PDB entry 5IP7 | X-ray diffraction, 3.52 A resolution | chains A and B of the 13 polymer chains in the assembly

[Chain A]
Molecule: DNA-directed RNA polymerase II subunit RPB1
Source organism: Saccharomyces cerevisiae
Notes: EC 2.7.7.6
UniProt: P04050 (RPB1_YEAST); residue numbers follow UniProt; this construct covers 2-1733
Chain sequence (1732 residues; numbered 2 to 1733; the number before each row is that of its first residue):
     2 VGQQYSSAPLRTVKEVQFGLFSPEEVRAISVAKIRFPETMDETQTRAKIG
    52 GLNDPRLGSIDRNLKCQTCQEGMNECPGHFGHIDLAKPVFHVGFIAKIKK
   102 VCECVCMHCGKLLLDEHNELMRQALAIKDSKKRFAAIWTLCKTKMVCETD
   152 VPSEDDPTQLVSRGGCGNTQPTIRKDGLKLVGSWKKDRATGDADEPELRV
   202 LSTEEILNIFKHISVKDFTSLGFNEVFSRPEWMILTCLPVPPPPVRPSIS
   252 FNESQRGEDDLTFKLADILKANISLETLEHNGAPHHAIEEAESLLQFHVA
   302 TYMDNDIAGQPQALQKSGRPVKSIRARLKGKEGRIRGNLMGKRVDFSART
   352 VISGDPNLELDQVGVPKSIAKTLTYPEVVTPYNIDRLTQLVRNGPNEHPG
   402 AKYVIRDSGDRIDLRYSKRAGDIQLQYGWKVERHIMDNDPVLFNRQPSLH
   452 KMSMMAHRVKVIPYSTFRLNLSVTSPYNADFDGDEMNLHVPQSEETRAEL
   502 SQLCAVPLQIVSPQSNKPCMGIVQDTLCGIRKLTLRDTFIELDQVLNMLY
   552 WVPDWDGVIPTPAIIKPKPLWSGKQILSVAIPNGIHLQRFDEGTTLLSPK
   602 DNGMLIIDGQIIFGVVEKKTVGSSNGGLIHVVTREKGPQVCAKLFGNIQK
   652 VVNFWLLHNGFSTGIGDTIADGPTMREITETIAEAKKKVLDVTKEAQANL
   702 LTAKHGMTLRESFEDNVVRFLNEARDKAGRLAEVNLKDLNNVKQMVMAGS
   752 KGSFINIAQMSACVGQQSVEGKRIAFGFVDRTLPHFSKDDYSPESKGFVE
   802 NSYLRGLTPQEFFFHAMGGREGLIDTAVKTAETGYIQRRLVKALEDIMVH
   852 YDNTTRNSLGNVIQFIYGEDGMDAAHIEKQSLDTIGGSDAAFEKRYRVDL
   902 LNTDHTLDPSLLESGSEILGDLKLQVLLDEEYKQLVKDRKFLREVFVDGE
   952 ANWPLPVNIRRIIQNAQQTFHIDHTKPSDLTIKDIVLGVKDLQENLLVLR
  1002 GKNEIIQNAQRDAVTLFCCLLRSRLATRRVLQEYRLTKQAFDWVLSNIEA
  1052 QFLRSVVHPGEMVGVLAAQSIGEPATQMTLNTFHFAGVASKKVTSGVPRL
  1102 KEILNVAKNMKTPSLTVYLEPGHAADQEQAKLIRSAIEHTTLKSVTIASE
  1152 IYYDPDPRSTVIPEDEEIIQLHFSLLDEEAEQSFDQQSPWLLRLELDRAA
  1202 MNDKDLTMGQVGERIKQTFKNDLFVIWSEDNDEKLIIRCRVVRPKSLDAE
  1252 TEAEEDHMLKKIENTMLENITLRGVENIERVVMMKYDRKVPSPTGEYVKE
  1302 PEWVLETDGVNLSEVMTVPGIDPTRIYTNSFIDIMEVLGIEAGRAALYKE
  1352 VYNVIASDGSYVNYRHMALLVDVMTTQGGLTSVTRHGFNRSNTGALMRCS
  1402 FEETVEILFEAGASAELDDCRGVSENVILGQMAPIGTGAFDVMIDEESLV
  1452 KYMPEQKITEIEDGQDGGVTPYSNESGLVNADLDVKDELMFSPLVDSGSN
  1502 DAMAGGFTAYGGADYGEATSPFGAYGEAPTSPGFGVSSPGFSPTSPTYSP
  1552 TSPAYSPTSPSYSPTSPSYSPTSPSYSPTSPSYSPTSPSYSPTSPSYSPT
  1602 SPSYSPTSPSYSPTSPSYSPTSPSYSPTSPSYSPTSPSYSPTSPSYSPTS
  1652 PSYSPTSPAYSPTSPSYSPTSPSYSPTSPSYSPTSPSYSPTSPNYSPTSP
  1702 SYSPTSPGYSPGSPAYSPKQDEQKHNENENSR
Unresolved in the structure: 2, 187-194, 1087-1090, 1177-1186, 1245-1253, 1455-1733
Metal / ion sites: Zn2+ site 1: Cys67, Cys70, Cys77, His80; Zn2+ site 2: Cys107, Cys110, Cys148, Cys167; Mg2+: Asp481, Asp483, Asp485
UniProt features mapped onto this chain:
  - region: Pro248 to Asp260 (Lid loop), Asn306 to Lys323 (Rudder loop), Pro810 to Glu822 (Bridging helix)
  - binding site (Zn(2+)): Cys67, Cys70, Cys77, His80, Cys107, Cys110, Cys148, Cys167
  - binding site (Mg(2+)): Asp481, Asp483, Asp485
  - modified residue: Thr1471 (Phosphothreonine)
  - cross-link (Glycyl lysine isopeptide (Lys-Gly)): Lys695 (interchain with G-Cter in ubiquitin), Lys1246 (interchain with G-Cter in ubiquitin), Lys1350 (interchain with G-Cter in ubiquitin)
  - natural variant: Ser1653 to Pro1659 (deletion: In strain: A364A)
  - mutagenesis: Lys1246 (K1246R: Impairs ubiquitination during transcription stress)

[Chain B]
Molecule: DNA-directed RNA polymerase II subunit RPB2
Source organism: Saccharomyces cerevisiae
Notes: EC 2.7.7.6
UniProt: P08518 (RPB2_YEAST); residues 2-1224 here = UniProt positions 2-1224
Chain sequence (1223 residues; numbered 2 to 1224; the number before each row is that of its first residue):
     2 SDLANSEKYYDEDPYGFEDESAPITAEDSWAVISAFFREKGLVSQQLDSF
    52 NQFVDYTLQDIICEDSTLILEQLAQHTTESDNISRKYEISFGKIYVTKPM
   102 VNESDGVTHALYPQEARLRNLTYSSGLFVDVKKRTYEAIDVPGRELKYEL
   152 IAEESEDDSESGKVFIGRLPIMLRSKNCYLSEATESDLYKLKECPFDMGG
   202 YFIINGSEKVLIAQERSAGNIVQVFKKAAPSPISHVAEIRSALEKGSRFI
   252 STLQVKLYGREGSSARTIKATLPYIKQDIPIVIIFRALGIIPDGEILEHI
   302 CYDVNDWQMLEMLKPCVEDGFVIQDRETALDFIGRRGTALGIKKEKRIQY
   352 AKDILQKEFLPHITQLEGFESRKAFFLGYMINRLLLCALDRKDQDDRDHF
   402 GKKRLDLAGPLLAQLFKTLFKKLTKDIFRYMQRTVEEAHDFNMKLAINAK
   452 TITSGLKYALATGNWGEQKKAMSSRAGVSQVLNRYTYSSTLSHLRRTNTP
   502 IGRDGKLAKPRQLHNTHWGLVCPAETPEGQACGLVKNLSLMSCISVGTDP
   552 MPIITFLSEWGMEPLEDYVPHQSPDATRVFVNGVWHGVHRNPARLMETLR
   602 TLRRKGDINPEVSMIRDIREKELKIFTDAGRVYRPLFIVEDDESLGHKEL
   652 KVRKGHIAKLMATEYQDIEGGFEDVEEYTWSSLLNEGLVEYIDAEEEESI
   702 LIAMQPEDLEPAEANEENDLDVDPAKRIRVSHHATTFTHCEIHPSMILGV
   752 AASIIPFPDHNQSPRNTYQSAMGKQAMGVFLTNYNVRMDTMANILYYPQK
   802 PLGTTRAMEYLKFRELPAGQNAIVAIACYSGYNQEDSMIMNQSSIDRGLF
   852 RSLFFRSYMDQEKKYGMSITETFEKPQRTNTLRMKHGTYDKLDDDGLIAP
   902 GVRVSGEDVIIGKTTPISPDEEELGQRTAYHSKRDASTPLRSTENGIVDQ
   952 VLVTTNQDGLKFVKVRVRTTKIPQIGDKFASRHGQKGTIGITYRREDMPF
  1002 TAEGIVPDLIINPHAIPSRMTVAHLIECLLSKVAALSGNEGDASPFTDIT
  1052 VEGISKLLREHGYQSRGFEVMYNGHTGKKLMAQIFFGPTYYQRLRHMVDD
  1102 KIHARARGPMQVLTRQPVEGRSRDGGLRFGEMERDCMIAHGAASFLKERL
  1152 MEASDAFRVHICGICGLMTVIAKLNHNQFECKGCDNKIDIYQIHIPYAAK
  1202 LLFQELMAMNITPRLYTDRSRDF
Unresolved in the structure: 2-19, 71-89, 135-163, 438-445, 504-506, 669-677, 716-721, 920-932
Metal / ion sites: Zn2+: Cys1163, Cys1166, Cys1182, Cys1185

[How chain A and chain B interact]
Residue-residue contacts (473; chain A residue first):
  Gly3(A) with Phe1158(B); Arg1159(B), hydrogen bond (backbone-backbone)
  Gln5(A) with Arg1159(B), hydrogen bond (backbone-side chain); Leu1175(B); Asn1176(B)
  Tyr6(A) with Leu1175(B)
  Ser7(A) with Arg1159(B); His1161(B), hydrogen bond; Leu1175(B); Phe1180(B); Gln1193(B), hydrogen bond
  Ser8(A) with Asn1178(B), hydrogen bond; Phe1180(B)
  Ala9(A) with His1161(B); Gln1193(B)
  Pro10(A) with Ile1191(B); Tyr1192(B); Gln1193(B), hydrogen bond (backbone-backbone)
  Leu11(A) with Gln1193(B); His1195(B)
  Arg12(A) with Tyr1192(B); Gln1193(B), hydrogen bond (backbone-backbone); Ile1194(B); Thr1218(B), hydrogen bond
  Thr13(A) with Thr1218(B)
  Val14(A) with Leu1216(B), hydrophobic; Tyr1217(B)
  Lys15(A) with Tyr1217(B), hydrogen bond (backbone-backbone); Thr1218(B), hydrogen bond (side chain-backbone); Asp1219(B); Arg1220(B), hydrogen bond (backbone-side chain)
  Glu16(A) with Arg1215(B); Leu1216(B); Tyr1217(B), hydrogen bond (backbone-backbone); Asp1219(B); Arg1220(B); Ser1221(B), hydrogen bond (side chain-backbone); Arg1222(B)
  Val17(A) with Pro1214(B); Arg1215(B); Leu1216(B), hydrophobic
  Gln18(A) with Thr1213(B); Pro1214(B); Arg1215(B), hydrogen bond (backbone-backbone); Tyr1217(B)
  Phe19(A) with Thr1213(B)
  Gly20(A) with Ile1212(B); Thr1213(B), hydrogen bond (backbone-backbone)
  Leu21(A) with Asn1211(B); Thr1213(B); Arg1215(B)
  Phe22(A) with Leu1168(B), hydrophobic; Met1208(B), hydrophobic; Asn1211(B), hydrogen bond (backbone-backbone); Thr1213(B)
  Glu26(A) with Cys1166(B); Leu1168(B); Arg1215(B), salt bridge
  Ala29(A) with Lys1183(B); Gly1184(B)
  Ile30(A) with Thr1170(B); Lys1183(B), hydrogen bond (backbone-side chain); Gly1184(B)
  Val32(A) with Lys1183(B)
  Arg47(A) with Ser919(B)
  Thr69(A) with Ile1172(B); Lys1174(B), hydrogen bond (backbone-side chain)
  Cys70(A) with Ala1173(B); Lys1174(B)
  Gln71(A) with Lys1174(B)
  Glu72(A) with Ala1173(B); Lys1174(B); Leu1175(B)
  Met74(A) with Arg1116(B), hydrogen bond (backbone-side chain)
  Asn75(A) with Arg1116(B), hydrogen bond (backbone-side chain); Phe1158(B)
  Glu76(A) with Phe1158(B); Arg1159(B), salt bridge
  Cys77(A) with Arg1116(B)
  Pro78(A) with Val1160(B), hydrophobic; Lys1201(B), hydrogen bond (backbone-side chain); Gln1205(B), hydrogen bond (backbone-side chain)
  Gly79(A) with Gln1205(B)
  Phe81(A) with Gln1205(B); Met1208(B), hydrophobic; Ala1209(B)
  His92(A) with Met1210(B), hydrogen bond (side chain-backbone); Asn1211(B)
  Phe95(A) with Ile1212(B), hydrophobic
  Phe228(A) with Arg1215(B)
  Trp233(A) with Asn1211(B)
  Leu236(A) with Asn1211(B)
  Pro240(A) with Met1208(B); Asn1211(B)
  Pro242(A) with Ala1209(B), hydrophobic
  Pro245(A) with Leu1114(B); Tyr1198(B); Lys1201(B)
  Val246(A) with Leu1114(B); Gln1205(B)
  Pro248(A) with Leu1114(B)
  Asn253(A) with Ile918(B); Arg935(B)
  Glu254(A) with Ile918(B); Arg935(B)
  Ser255(A) with Ile918(B)
  Tyr303(A) with Ala1209(B)
  Met304(A) with Met1210(B), hydrophobic
  Lys317(A) with Lys471(B), hydrogen bond (backbone-side chain)
  Ser318(A) with Lys470(B); Lys471(B)
  Ile325(A) with Glu1206(B); Ala1209(B), hydrophobic; Met1210(B), hydrophobic
  Arg328(A) with Glu1206(B), salt bridge
  Leu329(A) with Leu1203(B), hydrophobic; Glu1206(B); Met1210(B), hydrophobic
  Arg335(A) with Leu1114(B); Leu1202(B); Glu1206(B), salt bridge
  Ile336(A) with Leu1203(B), hydrophobic
  Arg337(A) with Arg1129(B); Glu1132(B), salt bridge
  Gly338(A) with Arg1129(B), hydrogen bond (backbone-side chain)
  Asn339(A) with Thr1115(B); Gln1117(B), hydrogen bond (backbone-side chain); Ala1199(B)
  Leu340(A) with Pro1197(B), hydrophobic; Ala1199(B), hydrophobic; Ala1200(B); Leu1203(B), hydrophobic
  Met341(A) with Glu1132(B); Arg1135(B)
  Gly342(A) with Arg1129(B); Phe1130(B); Gly1131(B); Glu1132(B)
  Lys343(A) with Gln1117(B); Arg1129(B); Phe1130(B), hydrogen bond (backbone-backbone); Leu1151(B), hydrogen bond (side chain-backbone); Ser1155(B); Asp1156(B); Pro1197(B)
  Arg344(A) with Gln1117(B); Pro1118(B); Val1119(B); Glu1120(B), salt bridge; Gly1127(B), hydrogen bond (side chain-backbone); Leu1128(B); Arg1129(B); Ser1155(B), hydrogen bond (backbone-side chain)
  Val345(A) with Pro1118(B), hydrophobic; Gly1127(B); Leu1128(B), hydrogen bond (backbone-backbone); Phe1130(B), hydrophobic; Arg1150(B); Ala1154(B)
  Asp346(A) with Arg1106(B), salt bridge; Arg1108(B); Gly1109(B); Met1111(B); Pro1118(B); Arg1150(B), hydrogen bond (backbone-side chain); Ala1154(B), hydrogen bond (backbone-backbone)
  Phe347(A) with Arg1106(B), hydrogen bond (backbone-backbone); Ala1107(B), hydrophobic; Arg1108(B); Arg1150(B), hydrogen bond (backbone-side chain)
  Ser348(A) with Ala1105(B); Arg1106(B), hydrogen bond (backbone-backbone); Leu1128(B), hydrogen bond (side chain-backbone)
  Ala349(A) with His1104(B); Ala1105(B), hydrophobic; Leu1128(B)
  Arg350(A) with Lys1102(B); Ile1103(B); His1104(B), hydrogen bond (backbone-backbone); Leu1128(B)
  Thr351(A) with Val1099(B); Ile1103(B)
  Val352(A) with Gly977(B); Val1099(B), hydrophobic
  Ser354(A) with Ile990(B)
  Asp356(A) with Tyr833(B), hydrogen bond
  Pro357(A) with Ser831(B); Gly832(B); Tyr833(B)
  Asn358(A) with Tyr833(B), hydrogen bond
  Ser369(A) with Ile1103(B)
  Ile370(A) with Ile1103(B), hydrophobic; Ala1105(B), hydrophobic
  Thr373(A) with Ala1105(B); Arg1106(B); Ala1107(B)
  Leu374(A) with Arg1106(B); Ala1107(B), hydrophobic
  Tyr404(A) with Arg1108(B)
  Arg412(A) with Arg1108(B)
  Glu433(A) with Arg1108(B), salt bridge
  Leu443(A) with Met1138(B), hydrophobic; Phe1146(B), hydrophobic
  Asn445(A) with Glu1134(B)
  Gln447(A) with Arg1129(B); Glu1134(B)
  Ser449(A) with Met1133(B); Glu1134(B), hydrogen bond; Cys1137(B)
  Leu450(A) with Met1133(B), hydrophobic
  His451(A) with Cys1137(B), hydrogen bond (backbone-side chain)
  Lys452(A) with Ala1140(B); His1141(B), hydrogen bond (backbone-side chain)
  Met455(A) with Phe1130(B), hydrophobic; Glu1134(B); Cys1137(B), hydrophobic; Met1138(B), hydrophobic; His1141(B), hydrogen bond (backbone-side chain)
  Tyr465(A) with Ile976(B), hydrophobic
  Ser466(A) with Gln975(B), hydrogen bond; Val1099(B); Asp1100(B), hydrogen bond; Ile1103(B)
  Thr467(A) with Ile976(B); Gly977(B); Val1099(B)
  Arg469(A) with Tyr833(B); Ile976(B); Gly991(B), hydrogen bond (side chain-backbone)
  Leu472(A) with Gln835(B); Glu836(B)
  Thr475(A) with Glu836(B)
  Ala480(A) with Glu836(B)
  Phe482(A) with Gln835(B); Glu836(B), hydrogen bond (backbone-backbone); Asp837(B); Ser838(B); Thr989(B), hydrogen bond (backbone-side chain)
  Asp483(A) with Asp837(B); Lys979(B); Lys987(B), salt bridge
  Gly484(A) with Thr989(B); Lys1102(B)
  Glu486(A) with Lys1102(B), salt bridge
  Asn488(A) with Leu1128(B); Arg1129(B)
  His490(A) with Arg1150(B), hydrogen bond
  Val491(A) with Arg1150(B), hydrogen bond (backbone-side chain)
  Pro492(A) with Glu1149(B); Arg1150(B)
  Gln493(A) with Glu1149(B), hydrogen bond (backbone-side chain)
  Ser494(A) with Glu1149(B), hydrogen bond (backbone-side chain)
  Glu496(A) with Ser1145(B)
  Thr497(A) with Ser1145(B); Phe1146(B); Glu1149(B), hydrogen bond
  Glu500(A) with Ala1143(B); Ala1144(B), hydrogen bond (side chain-backbone); Ser1145(B), hydrogen bond (side chain-backbone); Phe1146(B), hydrogen bond (side chain-backbone)
  Leu501(A) with Phe1146(B), hydrophobic
  Cys505(A) with His1141(B)
  Gln510(A) with His1141(B), hydrogen bond
  Val524(A) with Gln835(B)
  Gln525(A) with Gln835(B); Glu836(B), hydrogen bond (side chain-backbone); His1015(B), hydrogen bond (backbone-side chain)
  Asp526(A) with Cys829(B), hydrogen bond; Gly832(B); Gln835(B), hydrogen bond (backbone-side chain); Asn1013(B), hydrogen bond; His1015(B), hydrogen bond (backbone-side chain)
  Thr527(A) with Gln835(B)
  Cys529(A) with His1015(B)
  Leu657(A) with Cys829(B), hydrophobic
  Leu658(A) with Tyr830(B); Ser831(B); Asn1074(B), hydrogen bond (backbone-side chain); His1076(B); Leu1081(B)
  His659(A) with Asn1074(B); Thr1077(B); Leu1081(B)
  Asn660(A) with Leu1081(B); Met1082(B), hydrogen bond (backbone-backbone); Ala1083(B), hydrogen bond (backbone-backbone)
  Gly661(A) with Leu1081(B); Ala1083(B)
  Phe662(A) with Ile827(B); Ala828(B); Cys829(B), hydrogen bond (backbone-backbone); Pro1014(B); Ala1083(B)
  Ser663(A) with Ile827(B), hydrogen bond (side chain-backbone); Pro1014(B); Gln1084(B); Ile1085(B); Phe1086(B), hydrogen bond (side chain-backbone)
  Thr664(A) with Ile827(B); Pro1014(B); Phe1086(B)
  Gly665(A) with Leu1026(B); Phe1069(B); Phe1086(B)
  Ile666(A) with Leu1026(B), hydrophobic; Ile1027(B), hydrophobic; Leu1030(B), hydrophobic; Val1052(B), hydrophobic; Arg1067(B); Phe1086(B), hydrophobic
  Gly667(A) with Arg1067(B)
  Asp668(A) with Phe1069(B)
  Ile670(A) with Arg1067(B)
  Thr680(A) with Ile729(B)
  Met746(A) with Pro1014(B); His1015(B), hydrogen bond; Pro1018(B), hydrophobic
  Ser751(A) with His1015(B), hydrogen bond
  Lys752(A) with Glu836(B), salt bridge; His1015(B); Ser1019(B)
  Gly753(A) with Pro1018(B)
  Asn757(A) with Pro1018(B); Ser1019(B); Met1021(B)
  Gln760(A) with Met1021(B)
  Met761(A) with Pro1018(B); Met1021(B), hydrophobic; Val1023(B), hydrophobic
  Glu771(A) with Gln513(B)
  Ile775(A) with Asn516(B)
  Ala776(A) with Asn516(B), hydrogen bond (backbone-side chain)
  Gly778(A) with His515(B); Asn516(B)
  Phe779(A) with Asn516(B); Thr517(B); Glu698(B); Glu699(B)
  Val780(A) with Glu699(B), hydrogen bond (backbone-side chain)
  Arg782(A) with Glu698(B), hydrogen bond (side chain-backbone); Glu699(B), hydrogen bond (side chain-backbone); Ile701(B), hydrogen bond (side chain-backbone)
  Thr783(A) with Asn516(B), hydrogen bond (backbone-side chain)
  Leu784(A) with Trp519(B), hydrophobic
  Pro785(A) with Glu698(B); Leu702(B); Ile703(B), hydrogen bond (backbone-backbone)
  His786(A) with Trp519(B), hydrogen bond; Ile703(B); Met705(B); Glu742(B), salt bridge
  Phe787(A) with Leu702(B)
  Lys789(A) with Arg620(B)
  Glu795(A) with Val731(B)
  Glu801(A) with Ile729(B)
  Asn802(A) with Arg728(B); Ile729(B), hydrogen bond (side chain-backbone)
  Tyr804(A) with His761(B), hydrogen bond (backbone-side chain); Asn762(B); Gln763(B); Met1021(B), hydrophobic; Val1023(B), hydrophobic
  Leu805(A) with His761(B), hydrogen bond (backbone-side chain); Val1023(B), hydrophobic; Val1052(B), hydrophobic
  Arg806(A) with Pro725(B), hydrogen bond (side chain-backbone); Ala726(B); Lys727(B), hydrogen bond (side chain-backbone); Arg728(B); Ile729(B); His761(B)
  Gly807(A) with Arg728(B); Asp760(B); His761(B)
  Leu808(A) with Arg728(B), hydrogen bond (backbone-side chain); Asp760(B), hydrogen bond (backbone-backbone); Phe1047(B)
  Thr809(A) with Ile729(B); Phe1047(B)
  Pro810(A) with Trp519(B); Met705(B), hydrophobic; Pro745(B), hydrophobic; Phe1047(B), hydrophobic
  Gln811(A) with Met705(B), hydrogen bond; Val731(B)
  Glu812(A) with Ile729(B)
  Phe813(A) with Ile748(B), hydrophobic; Leu749(B), hydrophobic; Pro759(B); Asn767(B); Phe1047(B), hydrophobic
  Phe814(A) with Leu514(B), hydrophobic; His515(B); Asn516(B); Trp519(B), hydrophobic; Pro524(B), hydrophobic
  His816(A) with Gln763(B); Ser764(B), hydrogen bond (side chain-backbone)
  Ala817(A) with Leu514(B); Pro524(B), hydrophobic; Ser764(B)
  Met818(A) with Leu514(B); Asn516(B)
  Gly820(A) with Ser764(B)
  Arg821(A) with Arg512(B); Leu514(B); Cys523(B); Pro524(B), hydrogen bond (side chain-backbone); Thr527(B)
  Glu822(A) with Gln513(B)
  Leu824(A) with Glu529(B); Cys533(B), hydrophobic; Pro765(B), hydrophobic; Thr768(B); Tyr769(B), hydrophobic
  Ile825(A) with Arg512(B); Gln513(B)
  Ala828(A) with Gly530(B)
  Val829(A) with Leu508(B), hydrophobic
  Gln838(A) with Met1133(B)
  Arg839(A) with Glu1132(B), salt bridge
  Val842(A) with Asp1136(B)
  Lys843(A) with Glu1132(B), salt bridge; Arg1135(B)
  Glu846(A) with Arg1135(B), salt bridge
  Glu1062(A) with Ala1140(B)
  Met1063(A) with Ile1139(B)
  Val1066(A) with Asp1136(B); Ile1139(B), hydrophobic; Ala1140(B), hydrophobic
  Gln1070(A) with Asp1136(B); Cys1137(B); Ala1140(B)
  Lys1144(A) with Glu262(B), salt bridge
  Asn1265(A) with Gly263(B); Ser264(B)
  Glu1269(A) with Glu262(B); Gly263(B)
  Leu1409(A) with Leu1207(B), hydrophobic; Ile1212(B)
  Phe1410(A) with Met1210(B), hydrophobic; Ile1212(B), hydrophobic
  Leu1418(A) with Ser1221(B); Arg1222(B)
  Asp1420(A) with Arg1220(B), hydrogen bond (backbone-side chain); Arg1222(B), salt bridge
  Arg1422(A) with Phe1224(B)
  Val1424(A) with Ile1139(B), hydrophobic
  Ser1425(A) with Arg1135(B)
  Val1428(A) with Arg1135(B); Leu1147(B), hydrophobic; Leu1151(B), hydrophobic
  Ile1429(A) with Pro1197(B); Ala1200(B)
  Leu1430(A) with His1195(B); Ile1196(B); Pro1197(B); Phe1204(B), hydrophobic
  Gly1431(A) with Lys1148(B); Met1152(B); Pro1197(B)
  Gln1432(A) with Lys1148(B)
  Met1433(A) with Ala1144(B), hydrophobic; Ser1145(B); Lys1148(B)
  Ala1434(A) with Ala1144(B)
  Ile1436(A) with Gly1142(B); Ala1144(B)
  Gly1437(A) with Gly1142(B)
  Thr1438(A) with Gly1142(B), hydrogen bond (backbone-backbone); Ala1144(B); Ser1145(B)
  Gly1439(A) with Ala1144(B)
Also at the interface, not in a pair above, chain A (236 interface residues in all): Gln4, Val27, Ser31, His80, Cys238, Pro243, Ile250, Gly319, Arg326, Ile353, Gly355, Pro367, Thr375, Asp481, Leu504, Asn654, Thr669, Asn742, Val743, Val770, Phe777, Asp781, Ser788, Leu1067, Ser1401, Val1406, Gly1413, Cys1421
Also at the interface, not in a pair above, chain B (199 interface residues in all): Ser265, Asp397, His400, His518, Ala525, Gly534, Arg635, Ser700, Asn834, Gly988, Gln1112, Val1113

[Summary]
236 residues of chain A face 199 of chain B across their interface, with 92 hydrogen bonds and 17 salt
bridges. Among the polar pairs are Glu26(A)-Arg1215(B), Glu76(A)-Arg1159(B) and Arg328(A)-Glu1206(B). From
UniProt: 8 Zn2+-binding residues, 3 Mg2+-binding residues and one mutagenesis site on chain A.
Here chain A is DNA-directed RNA polymerase II subunit RPB1 and chain B is DNA-directed RNA polymerase II
subunit RPB2, both from Saccharomyces cerevisiae. Entry 5IP7 (Structure of RNA Polymerase II-Tfg1 peptide
complex) was determined by X-ray diffraction, deposited together with 5FYW, 5FZ5 and 5IP9.
